8D0B - chains D and E of the 8 polymer chains in the assembly; structure by electron microscopy, 3.43 A resolution.

Chain D:
Name: DNA primase small subunit
Organism: Homo sapiens
Notes: EC 2.7.7.102
Reference sequence: P49642 (PRI1_HUMAN); residue numbers follow UniProt; this construct covers 2-420
Chain sequence (419 residues; each row starts with the number of its first residue):
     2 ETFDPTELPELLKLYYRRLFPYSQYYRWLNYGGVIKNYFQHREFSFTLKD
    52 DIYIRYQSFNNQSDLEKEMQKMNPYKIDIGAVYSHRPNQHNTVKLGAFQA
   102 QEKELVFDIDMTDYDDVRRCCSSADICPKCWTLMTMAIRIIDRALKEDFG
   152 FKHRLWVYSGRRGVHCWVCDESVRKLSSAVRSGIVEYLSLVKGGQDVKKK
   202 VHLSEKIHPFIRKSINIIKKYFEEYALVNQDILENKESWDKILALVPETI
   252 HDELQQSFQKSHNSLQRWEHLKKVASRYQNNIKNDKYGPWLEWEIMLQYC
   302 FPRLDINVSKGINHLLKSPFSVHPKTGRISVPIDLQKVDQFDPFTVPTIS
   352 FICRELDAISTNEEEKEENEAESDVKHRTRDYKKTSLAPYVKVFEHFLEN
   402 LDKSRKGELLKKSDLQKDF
Curated features (UniProtKB/Swiss-Prot):
  - motif: Cys121 to Cys131 (Zinc knuckle motif)
  - active site: Glu44, Asp109, Asp111
  - binding site (a ribonucleoside 5'-triphosphate): Asp109 to Asp111, Ser160 to His166, His315 to Lys318, His324
  - binding site (Mg(2+)): Asp109, Asp111, Asp306
  - binding site (Mn(2+)): Asp109, Asp111, Asp306
  - binding site (Zn(2+)): Cys121, Cys122, Cys128, Cys131
  - natural variant: Cys301 (C301R: In PDIL)
  - mutagenesis: Glu44 (E44A: Strongly decreases primase activity, which can be partially rescued by increasing primase concentration), Tyr54 (Y54A: Decreases primase activity), Arg56 (R56A: Loss of primase activity), Lys77 (K77A: Decreases primase activity), Asp109 (D109A: Loss of primase activity; D109N: Decreases the binding affinity for NTPs), Asp111 (D111A: Loss of primase activity; D111N: Decreases the binding affinity for NTPs), Asp114 (D114A: Slightly decreases primase activity), Asp116 (D116A: Slightly decreases primase activity), Ser160 (S160A: Abolishes NTP binding), Arg163 (R163A: Abolishes NTP binding), His166 (H166A: Abolishes NTP binding. Loss of primase activity), Asp306 (D306A: Loss of primase activity; D306N: Decreases the binding affinity for NTPs), 3 further mutagenesis entries in UniProt

Chain E:
Name: DNA primase large subunit
Organism: Homo sapiens
Reference sequence: P49643 (PRI2_HUMAN); residues 16-256 here = UniProt positions 16-256
Chain sequence (241 residues; numbered 16 to 256; the number before each row is that of its first residue):
    16 DQRNASYPHCLQFYLQPPSENISLIEFENLAIDRVKLLKSVENLGVSYVK
    66 GTEQYQSKLESELRKLKFSYRENLEDEYEPRRRDHISHFILRLAYCQSEE
   116 LRRWFIQQEMDLLRFRFSILPKDKIQDFLKDSQLQFEAISDEEKTLREQE
   166 IVASSPSLSGLKLGFESIYKIPFADALDLFRGRKVYLEDGFAYVPLKDIV
   216 AIILNEFRAKLSKALALTARSLPAVQSDERLQPLLNHLSHS
Curated features (UniProtKB/Swiss-Prot):
  - region: Leu253 to Ser256 (Interdomain linker)
  - mutagenesis: Arg97 (R97A: Decreases primase affinity for POLA1 by 10-fold), Phe104 (F104A: Decreases primase affinity for POLA1 by 40-fold), Arg107 (R107A: Decreases primase affinity for POLA1 by 30-fold), Leu108 (L108A: Decreases primase affinity for POLA1 by 40-fold)

How chain D and chain E interact:
Pairs across the interface (26; chain D residue first):
  Glu148(D) - Asp204(E)  hydrogen bond (backbone-backbone)
  Asp149(D) - Leu202(E)
  Asp149(D) - Glu203(E)
  Asp149(D) - Asp204(E)
  Asp149(D) - Gly205(E)
  Phe150(D) - Phe188(E)  hydrophobic
  Phe150(D) - Phe195(E)  hydrophobic
  Phe150(D) - Asp204(E)
  Phe150(D) - Gly205(E)  hydrogen bond (backbone-backbone)
  Phe152(D) - Phe188(E)  hydrophobic
  Gly184(D) - Phe195(E)
  Ile185(D) - Phe195(E)  hydrophobic
  Glu187(D) - Arg196(E)  salt bridge
  Glu187(D) - Arg198(E)
  Tyr188(D) - Phe195(E)
  Tyr188(D) - Arg196(E)
  Tyr188(D) - Arg198(E)  hydrogen bond (backbone-side chain)
  Ser190(D) - Arg198(E)  hydrogen bond (backbone-side chain)
  Leu191(D) - Arg198(E)
  Lys193(D) - Arg198(E)
  Lys207(D) - Val167(E)  hydrogen bond (side chain-backbone)
  Lys207(D) - Ala168(E)
  Lys207(D) - Ser170(E)
  Ile208(D) - Ala168(E)
  His209(D) - Arg198(E)
  His209(D) - Val200(E)
Interface residues without a listed pair, chain D (20 interface residues in all): Ala180, Val181, Leu189, Pro210, Phe211, Ile212
Interface residues without a listed pair, chain E (16 interface residues in all): Glu165, Ser169, Leu192, Tyr201

In short:
20 residues of chain D face 16 of chain E across their interface; the contacts include 5 hydrogen bonds and 1
salt bridge. Among the polar pairs are Glu187(D)-Arg196(E), Tyr188(D)-Arg198(E) and Ser190(D)-Arg198(E).
Here chain D is DNA primase small subunit and chain E is DNA primase large subunit, both from Homo sapiens.
Entry 8D0B (Human CST-DNA polymerase alpha/primase preinitiation complex bound to 4xTEL-foldback template) was
determined by electron microscopy (same publication as 8D0K).
